PDB entry 7YFC | electron microscopy, 3.00 A resolution | chains A and R of the 6 polymer chains in the assembly

Chain A:
Protein: Engineered G-alpha-q
Organism: Homo sapiens
Sequence (361 residues; row label = number of the first residue in the row):
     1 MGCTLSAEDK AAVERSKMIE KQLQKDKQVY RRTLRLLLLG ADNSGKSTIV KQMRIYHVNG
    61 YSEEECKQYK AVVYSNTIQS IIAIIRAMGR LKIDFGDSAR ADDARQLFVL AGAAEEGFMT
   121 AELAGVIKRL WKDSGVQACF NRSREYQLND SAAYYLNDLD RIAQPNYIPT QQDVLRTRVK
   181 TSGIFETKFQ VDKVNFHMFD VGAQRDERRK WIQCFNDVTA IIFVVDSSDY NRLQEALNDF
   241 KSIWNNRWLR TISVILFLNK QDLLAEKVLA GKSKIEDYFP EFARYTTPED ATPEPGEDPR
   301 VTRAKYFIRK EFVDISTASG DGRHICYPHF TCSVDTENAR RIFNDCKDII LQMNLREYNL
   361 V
Not modelled in the structure: 1, 59-180

Chain R:
Protein: Histamine H4 receptor
Organism: Homo sapiens
UniProtKB: Q9H3N8 (HRH4_HUMAN); residue numbers follow UniProt; this construct covers 1-390
Sequence (548 residues; each row starts with the number of its first residue):
     1 MPDTNSTINL SLSTRVTLAF FMSLVAFAIM LGNALVILAF VVDKNLRHRS SYFFLNLAIS
    61 DFFVGVISIP LYIPHTLFEW DFGKEICVFW LTTDYLLCTA SVYNIVLISY DRYLSVSNAV
   121 SYRTQHTGVL KIVTLMVAVW VLAFLVNGPM ILVSESWKDE GSECEPGFFS EWYILAITSF
   181 LEFVIPVILV AYFNMNIYWS LWKRDHLSRC QSHPGLTAVS SNICGHSFRG RLSSRRSLSA
   241 STEVPASFHS ERQRRKSSLM FSSRTKMNSN TIASKMGSFS QSDSVALHQR EHVELLRARR
   301 LAKSLAILLG VFAVCWAPYS LFTIVLSFYS SATGPKSVWY RIAFWLQWFN SFVNPLLYPL
   361 CHKRFQKAFL KIFCIKKQPL PSQHSRSVSS VFTLEDFVGD WEQTAAYNLD QVLEQGGVSS
   421 LLQNLAVSVT PIQRIVRSGE NALKIDIHVI IPYEGLSADQ MAQIEEVFKV VYPVDDHHFK
   481 VILPYGTLVI DGVTPNMLNY FGRPYEGIAV FDGKKITVTG TLWNGNKIID ERLITPDGSM
   541 LFRVTINS
Not modelled in the structure: 1-11, 159-160, 205-297, 330-335, 374-548
Differences from the reference sequence: expression tag (391-548)
Cystine bridges: Cys-87/Cys-164
Small-molecule neighbours: histamine (HSM): Asp-94, Tyr-95, Cys-98, Glu-182, Trp-316, Tyr-319, Phe-344, Gln-347, Trp-348
From the paper describing this entry:
  - contacts within the chain: Asp-94/Trp-348, Asn-147/Glu-182
  - binding site for histamine: Asp-94, Tyr-95, Glu-182, Trp-316, Tyr-319, Phe-344, Gln-347, Trp-348
  - mutagenesis - D94A, N147W, E182N, F344I, W348A: abolished signaling in response to histamine
  - mutagenesis - Y95A, T99A, N147A (9.2-fold), F344A, Q347A, Q347G (46-fold): decreased signaling in response to histamine
  - mutagenesis - N147Y: unchanged signaling in response to histamine
  - specificity-determining residues: Glu-182

Interface between chain A and chain R:
Pairs across the interface - 33 pairs, chain A then chain R:
  Gln-28(A) / Thr-127(R)  hydrogen bond
  Arg-31(A) / Thr-124(R)
  Arg-31(A) / His-126(R)
  Arg-32(A) / Thr-124(R)
  Arg-32(A) / Gln-125(R)  hydrogen bond
  Arg-32(A) / Thr-127(R)
  Leu-34(A) / Thr-124(R)
  Ile-350(A) / Ala-119(R)
  Ile-350(A) / Val-120(R)
  Ile-350(A) / Arg-123(R)
  Leu-351(A) / Val-116(R)
  Leu-351(A) / Ala-119(R)  hydrophobic
  Met-353(A) / Arg-123(R)
  Asn-354(A) / Ser-115(R)
  Asn-354(A) / Ala-119(R)  hydrogen bond (side chain-backbone)
  Asn-354(A) / Tyr-122(R)
  Asn-354(A) / Arg-123(R)  hydrogen bond
  Leu-355(A) / Val-116(R)  hydrophobic
  Leu-355(A) / Leu-201(R)  hydrophobic
  Arg-356(A) / Lys-363(R)  hydrogen bond (backbone-side chain)
  Glu-357(A) / Arg-123(R)  salt bridge
  Glu-357(A) / His-362(R)
  Glu-357(A) / Lys-363(R)
  Tyr-358(A) / Ser-50(R)
  Tyr-358(A) / Asp-111(R)  hydrogen bond
  Tyr-358(A) / Arg-112(R)
  Tyr-358(A) / Cys-361(R)
  Tyr-358(A) / His-362(R)
  Asn-359(A) / Cys-361(R)
  Asn-359(A) / Lys-363(R)
  Asn-359(A) / Gln-366(R)
  Leu-360(A) / Ile-197(R)  hydrophobic
  Leu-360(A) / Leu-301(R)  hydrophobic
Interface residues without a listed pair, chain A (16 interface residues in all): Lys-347, Val-361
Interface residues without a listed pair, chain R (22 interface residues in all): Phe-54, Arg-364

Summary:
16 residues of chain A and 22 residues of chain R are in contact, with 6 hydrogen bonds and 1 salt bridge.
Polar pairs include Glu-357(A)/Arg-123(R), Gln-28(A)/Thr-127(R) and Arg-32(A)/Gln-125(R). The paper reports a
binding site for histamine at Asp-94(R), Tyr-95(R) and Glu-182(R) among others; Y95A, T99A and N147A of chain
R, among others, reduce signaling in response to histamine; 12 substitutions were tested in all.
Here chain A is Engineered G-alpha-q and chain R is Histamine H4 receptor, both from Homo sapiens. Entry 7YFC
(Cryo-EM structure of the histamine-bound histamine H4 receptor and Gq complex) was determined by electron
microscopy (same publication as 7YFD).
